7B7R - chain A; structure by X-ray diffraction, 1.70 A resolution.

# Chain A
Name: Dual specificity mitogen-activated protein kinase kinase 1
Organism: Homo sapiens
Notes: EC 2.7.12.2
UniProt: Q02750 (MP2K1_HUMAN); numbering as in UniProt; present here: 37-263, 308-383
Sequence (326 residues; row label = number of the first residue in the row; note: 38 numbers in that range are skipped by the numbering (no residue carries them; nothing is unmodelled there)):
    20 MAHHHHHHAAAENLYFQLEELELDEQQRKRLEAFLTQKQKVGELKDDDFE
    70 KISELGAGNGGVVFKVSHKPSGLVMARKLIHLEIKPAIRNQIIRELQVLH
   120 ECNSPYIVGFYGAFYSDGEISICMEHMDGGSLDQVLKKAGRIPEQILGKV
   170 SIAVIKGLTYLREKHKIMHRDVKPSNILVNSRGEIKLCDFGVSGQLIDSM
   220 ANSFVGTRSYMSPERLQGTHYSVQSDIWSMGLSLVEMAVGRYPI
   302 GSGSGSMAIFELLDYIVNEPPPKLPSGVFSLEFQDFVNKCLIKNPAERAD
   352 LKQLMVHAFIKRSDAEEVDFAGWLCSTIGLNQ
Not modelled in the structure: 20-32, 220-224, 302-307, 383
Sequence notes: initiating methionine (20); expression tag (21-36); linker (302-307)
Ion coordination: Mg2+: Asn195, Asp208 (together with AMP-PNP)
Residues lining bound ligands:
  - AMP-PNP (ANP; phosphoaminophosphonic acid-adenylate ester): Leu74, Gly75, Ala76, Gly77, Gly80, Val82, Ala95, Lys97, Val127, Met143, Glu144, His145, Met146, Gly149, Ser150, Gln153, Asp190, Lys192, Ser194, Asn195, Leu197, Asp208
  - T1K (2-[5-[ethyl(methyl)amino]imidazo[1,2-a]pyrimidin-7-yl]phenol): Lys97, Ile99, Leu115, Leu118, Val127, Ile141, Met143, Asp190, Cys207, Asp208, Phe209, Gly210, Val211, Ser212, Leu215, Ile216, Met219
UniProt features mapped onto this chain:
  - active site: Asp190 (Proton acceptor)
  - binding site (ATP): Leu74 to Val82, Lys97, Met143 to Met146, Ser150 to Gln153, Lys192 to Asn195, Asp208
  - binding site (U0126): Lys97, Asp208 to Val211
  - binding site (K-252a): Glu144 to Met146, Ser194
  - modified residue (Phosphoserine): Ser218, Ser222
  - natural variant: Phe53 (F53S: In CFC3), Gln56 (Q56P: In MEL), Lys57 (K57E: In MEL; K57N: In MEL), Gly128 (G128V: In CFC3), Tyr130 (Y130C: In CFC3)
  - mutagenesis: Lys97 (K97A: Loss of catalytic activity. Strongly reduces phosphorylation upon UV irradiation; K97R: Loss of catalytic activity. No effect on BRAF-KSR1 or BRAF-KSR2 dimerization), Ser150 (S150A: No loss of activity), Ser212 (S212A: No loss of activity), Ser218 (S218A: Loss of catalytic activity. No effect on BRAF-KSR1 dimerization; when associated with A-222; S218D: No effect on BRAF-KSR1 dimerization; when associated with D-222), Met219 (M219V: Increases interaction with KSR1 and BRAF; M219W: Increases interaction with KSR1 and BRAF; when associated with L-220), Ala220 (A220L: Increases interaction with KSR1 and BRAF; when associated with w-219), Asn221 (N221Y: Increases interaction with KSR1 and BRAF), Ser222 (S222A: Loss of catalytic activity. No effect on BRAF-KSR1 dimerization; when associated with A-218; S222D: No effect on BRAF-KSR1 dimerization; when associated with D-218), Phe311 (F311S: Loss of interaction with BRAF and KSR1. Loss of BRAF-KSR1 dimerization)
What the authors report for this chain:
  - binding site for T1K: Ser212
  - catalytic residues: Lys97, Asp208 (proposed by the authors, not directly observed)

# Summary
Bound to chain A: AMP-PNP and compound T1K. Asn195 and Asp208 form the Mg2+ site. UniProt lists active-site
residue Asp190, 23 ATP-binding residues, 5 U0126-binding residues and 4 K-252a-binding residues. The paper
reports catalytic residues Lys97 and Asp208; a binding site for T1K at Ser212.
Chain A is Dual specificity mitogen-activated protein kinase kinase 1 (Homo sapiens); the structure, MEK1 in
complex with compound 4, was determined by X-ray diffraction, deposited together with 7B3M, 7B94 and 7B9L.
